7LTC - chains A and B of the 4 polymer chains in the assembly; structure by X-ray diffraction, 2.00 A resolution.

== Chain A ==
Name: TP-methylase family protein
Source organism: Shewanella oneidensis
Reference sequence: Q8EGW3 (Q8EGW3_SHEON); residue numbers follow UniProt; this construct covers 1-263
Sequence (263 residues; row label = number of the first residue in the row):
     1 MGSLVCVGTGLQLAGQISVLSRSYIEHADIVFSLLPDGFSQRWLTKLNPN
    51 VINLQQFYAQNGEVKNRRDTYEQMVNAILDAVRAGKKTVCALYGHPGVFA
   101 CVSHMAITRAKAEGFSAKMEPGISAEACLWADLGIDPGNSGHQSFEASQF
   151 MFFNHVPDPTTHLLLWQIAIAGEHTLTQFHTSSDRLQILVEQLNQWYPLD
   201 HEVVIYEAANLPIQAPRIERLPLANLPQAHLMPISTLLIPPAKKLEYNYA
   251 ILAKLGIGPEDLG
Unresolved in the structure: 1
What the authors report for this chain:
  - mutagenesis - Y58F (10-fold), R67K (100-fold), Y71F (100-fold), Y93F: decreased catalytic activity
  - mutagenesis - Y93F (3.8-fold): decreased binding to SAM
  - mutagenesis - Y58F/Y71F, R67A: abolished catalytic activity
  - catalytic residues: Tyr58, Arg67, Tyr71
  - contacts within the chain: Arg67-Tyr71

== Chain B ==
Name: LigA domain-containing protein
Source organism: Shewanella oneidensis
Reference sequence: Q8EGW2 (Q8EGW2_SHEON); residue numbers follow UniProt; this construct covers 1-71
Sequence (71 residues; row label = number of the first residue in the row):
     1 MSGLSDFFTQLGQDAQLMEDYKQNPEAVMRAHGLTDEQINAVMTGDMEKL
    51 KTLSGDSSYQSYLVISHGNGD
Unresolved in the structure: 1-2
Modified residues: Leu63 (N-methylleucine; MLE); Ile65 (N-methyl-isoleucine; IML)
What the authors report for this chain:
  - post-translational modification sites: Leu63

== How chain A and chain B interact ==
Pairs across the interface (77):
  Leu13(A) with Phe8(B), hydrophobic; Thr9(B); Gly12(B)
  Ala14(A) with Thr9(B); Gln13(B)
  Gly15(A) with Gly12(B)
  Leu34(A) with Leu63(B); Ile65(B)
  Pro36(A) with Ser61(B), hydrogen bond (backbone-side chain); Leu63(B)
  Asp37(A) with Lys51(B); Tyr59(B)
  Gly38(A) with Asp56(B); Tyr59(B)
  Phe39(A) with Leu4(B), hydrophobic; Ser5(B); Phe8(B), hydrophobic; Ser54(B)
  Gln41(A) with Tyr59(B), hydrogen bond
  Arg42(A) with Ser5(B); Ser54(B), hydrogen bond; Asp56(B)
  Trp43(A) with Thr9(B)
  Asn53(A) with Tyr59(B), hydrogen bond
  Gln55(A) with Tyr59(B), hydrogen bond; Gln60(B); Ser61(B); Tyr62(B), hydrogen bond (side chain-backbone); Leu63(B)
  Tyr58(A) with Tyr62(B), hydrogen bond (side chain-backbone); Val64(B), hydrogen bond (side chain-backbone); Ile65(B)
  Arg67(A) with Val64(B); Ser66(B), hydrogen bond (side chain-backbone); His67(B)
  Arg68(A) with His67(B), hydrogen bond; Asn69(B); Gly70(B), hydrogen bond (side chain-backbone); Asp71(B), hydrogen bond (side chain-backbone)
  Tyr71(A) with Val64(B), hydrogen bond (side chain-backbone); Ile65(B); Ser66(B), hydrogen bond (side chain-backbone)
  Tyr93(A) with Leu63(B), hydrogen bond (side chain-backbone); Ile65(B)
  Phe99(A) with Ile65(B); Ser66(B)
  Ala100(A) with Ile65(B)
  Cys101(A) with Ile65(B), hydrogen bond (backbone-backbone)
  Val102(A) with Ile65(B)
  Glu146(A) with Gly68(B)
  Gln149(A) with Gly68(B)
  Phe152(A) with Asn69(B)
  Phe153(A) with Gly68(B); Asn69(B)
  Gln167(A) with Val64(B); Ile65(B); Ser66(B), hydrogen bond
  Ile170(A) with Tyr62(B); Val64(B), hydrophobic
  His174(A) with Asn69(B), hydrogen bond (backbone-side chain)
  Leu176(A) with His67(B); Asn69(B)
  Gln178(A) with Tyr62(B)
  Phe179(A) with Tyr62(B), hydrogen bond (backbone-side chain)
  Pro212(A) with Phe8(B); Leu11(B), hydrophobic; Gly12(B); Met18(B), hydrophobic
  Ile213(A) with Phe8(B), hydrophobic; Leu11(B), hydrophobic; Tyr21(B); Val42(B), hydrophobic; Met47(B), hydrophobic; Leu50(B), hydrophobic
  Gln214(A) with Met47(B)
  Pro233(A) with Tyr62(B), hydrophobic; Leu63(B)
Interface residues without a listed pair, chain A (42 interface residues in all): Arg22, Leu35, Lys46, Leu92, Ser148, Leu211
Interface residues without a listed pair, chain B (29 interface residues in all): Asp6
The authors on this interface:
  - interface residues, chain A: Tyr58(A), Arg67(A), Tyr71(A), Phe99(A), Glu146(A), Gln178(A)

== Overview ==
Chain A and chain B form an interface of 42 and 29 residues respectively; the contacts include 19 hydrogen
bonds. Among the polar pairs are Pro36(A)-Ser61(B), Gln41(A)-Tyr59(B) and Arg42(A)-Ser54(B). From the paper:
catalytic residues Tyr58(A), Arg67(A) and Tyr71(A); Y58F, R67K and Y71F of chain A, among others, reduce
catalytic activity; 6 substitutions were tested in all.
Chain A is TP-methylase family protein and chain B is LigA domain-containing protein, both from Shewanella
oneidensis; the structure, Structure of the alpha-N-methyltransferase (SonM) and RiPP precursor (SonA)
heteromeric complex (no cofactor), was determined by X-ray diffraction together with 7LTE, 7LTF, 7LTH, 7LTR
and 7LTS from the same study.
